Entry 7ELN (electron microscopy, 3.00 A resolution); this record covers chains J and A of the 26 polymer chains in the assembly.

Chain J:
Molecule: 60-nt RNA strand
From: Pseudomonas aeruginosa
Sequence (60 nucleotides; row label = number of the first residue in the row):
     1 CUAAGAAAUU CACGGCGGGC UUGAUGUCCG CGUCUACCUG GUUCACUGCC GUGUAGGCAG

Chain A:
Name: Type I-F CRISPR-associated protein Csy1
From: Pseudomonas aeruginosa
UniProtKB: A0A3A8DDU9 (A0A3A8DDU9_PSEAI); residue numbers follow UniProt; this construct covers 1-434
Amino-acid sequence (434 residues; numbered 1 to 434; the number before each row is that of its first residue):
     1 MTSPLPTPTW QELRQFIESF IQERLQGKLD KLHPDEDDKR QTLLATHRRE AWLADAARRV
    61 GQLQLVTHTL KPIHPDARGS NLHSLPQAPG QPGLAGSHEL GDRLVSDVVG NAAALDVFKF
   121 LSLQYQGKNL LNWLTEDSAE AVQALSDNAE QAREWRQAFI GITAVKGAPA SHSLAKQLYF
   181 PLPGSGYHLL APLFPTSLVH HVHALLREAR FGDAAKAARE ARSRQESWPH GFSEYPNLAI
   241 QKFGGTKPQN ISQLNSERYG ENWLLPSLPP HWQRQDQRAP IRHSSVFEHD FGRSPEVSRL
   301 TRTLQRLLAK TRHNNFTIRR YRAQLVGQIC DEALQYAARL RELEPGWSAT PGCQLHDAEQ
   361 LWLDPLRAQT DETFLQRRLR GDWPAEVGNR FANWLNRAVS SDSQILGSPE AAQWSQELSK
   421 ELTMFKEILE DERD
Disordered / not traced: 1-10
Reported in the primary citation:
  - binding site for the 54-nt DNA strand: Lys247, Asn250
  - mutagenesis - K247E, K247E/N250D, N250D: decreased binding to dsDNASP
  - mutagenesis - K247E: abolished binding to 15-bp dsDNASP
  - mutagenesis - K247E, N250D: decreased binding to dsDNANS

Chain J / chain A interface:
Residue-residue contacts (18; chain J residue first):
  C1(J) - Tyr179(A)  stacking on the base
  C1(J) - Tyr187(A)  base contact
  U2(J) - Leu178(A)  phosphate contact
  U2(J) - Tyr179(A)  hydrogen bond to the phosphate
  A3(J) - Ile73(A)  base contact
  A3(J) - Lys176(A)  phosphate contact
  A3(J) - Leu178(A)  sugar contact
  A3(J) - Leu193(A)  base contact
  A3(J) - Phe194(A)  base contact
  A3(J) - Pro195(A)  base contact
  A4(J) - Ser173(A)  base contact
  A4(J) - Ala175(A)  hydrogen bond to the base
  A4(J) - Lys176(A)  salt bridge to the phosphate
  A4(J) - Leu178(A)  sugar contact
  G5(J) - Ser173(A)  hydrogen bond to the base
  G5(J) - Leu174(A)  base contact
  G5(J) - Ala175(A)  base contact
  G5(J) - Lys176(A)  hydrogen bond to the base
Also at the interface, not in a pair above, chain A (13 interface residues in all): Pro181, Pro192

In short:
5 residues of chain J and 13 residues of chain A are in contact, with 4 hydrogen bonds, 1 salt bridge and 1
aromatic stacking contact. Among the polar pairs are A4(J)-Ala175(A), G5(J)-Ser173(A) and G5(J)-Lys176(A). The
paper reports a binding site for the 54-nt DNA strand at Lys247(A) and Asn250(A); K247E, K247E/N250D and N250D
of chain A reduce binding to dsDNASP.
Chain J is a 60-nt RNA strand and chain A is Type I-F CRISPR-associated protein Csy1, both from Pseudomonas
aeruginosa; the structure, Structure of Csy-AcrIF24-dsDNA, was determined by electron microscopy, deposited
together with 7ELM and 7WE6.
